5UH5 - chains B and D of the 9 polymer chains in the assembly; structure by X-ray diffraction, 3.75 A resolution.

[Chain B]
Molecule: DNA-directed RNA polymerase subunit alpha
Source organism: Mycobacterium tuberculosis (strain ATCC 25618 / H37Rv)
Notes: EC 2.7.7.6
Reference sequence: P9WGZ1 (RPOA_MYCTU); residues 1-347 here = UniProt positions 1-347
Amino-acid sequence (347 residues; row label = number of the first residue in the row):
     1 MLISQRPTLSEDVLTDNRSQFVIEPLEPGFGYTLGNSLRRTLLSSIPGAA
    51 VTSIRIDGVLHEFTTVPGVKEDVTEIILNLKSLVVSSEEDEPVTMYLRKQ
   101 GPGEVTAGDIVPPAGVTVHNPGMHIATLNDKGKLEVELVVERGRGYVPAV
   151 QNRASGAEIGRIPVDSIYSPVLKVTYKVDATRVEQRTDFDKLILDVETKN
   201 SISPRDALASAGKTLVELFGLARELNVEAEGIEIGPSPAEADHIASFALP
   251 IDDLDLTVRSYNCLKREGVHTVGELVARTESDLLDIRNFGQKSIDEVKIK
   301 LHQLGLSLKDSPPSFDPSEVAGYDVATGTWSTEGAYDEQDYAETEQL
Unresolved in the structure: 1-5, 233-347

[Chain D]
Molecule: DNA-directed RNA polymerase subunit beta'
Source organism: Mycobacterium tuberculosis (strain ATCC 25618 / H37Rv)
Notes: EC 2.7.7.6
Reference sequence: P9WGY7 (RPOC_MYCTU); residues 1-1316 here = UniProt positions 1-1316
Amino-acid sequence (1316 residues; numbered 1 to 1316; the number before each row is that of its first residue):
     1 MLDVNFFDELRIGLATAEDIRQWSYGEVKKPETINYRTLKPEKDGLFCEK
    51 IFGPTRDWECYCGKYKRVRFKGIICERCGVEVTRAKVRRERMGHIELAAP
   101 VTHIWYFKGVPSRLGYLLDLAPKDLEKIIYFAAYVITSVDEEMRHNELST
   151 LEAEMAVERKAVEDQRDGELEARAQKLEADLAELEAEGAKADARRKVRDG
   201 GEREMRQIRDRAQRELDRLEDIWSTFTKLAPKQLIVDENLYRELVDRYGE
   251 YFTGAMGAESIQKLIENFDIDAEAESLRDVIRNGKGQKKLRALKRLKVVA
   301 AFQQSGNSPMGMVLDAVPVIPPELRPMVQLDGGRFATSDLNDLYRRVINR
   351 NNRLKRLIDLGAPEIIVNNEKRMLQESVDALFDNGRRGRPVTGPGNRPLK
   401 SLSDLLKGKQGRFRQNLLGKRVDYSGRSVIVVGPQLKLHQCGLPKLMALE
   451 LFKPFVMKRLVDLNHAQNIKSAKRMVERQRPQVWDVLEEVIAEHPVLLNR
   501 APTLHRLGIQAFEPMLVEGKAIQLHPLVCEAFNADFDGDQMAVHLPLSAE
   551 AQAEARILMLSSNNILSPASGRPLAMPRLDMVTGLYYLTTEVPGDTGEYQ
   601 PASGDHPETGVYSSPAEAIMAADRGVLSVRAKIKVRLTQLRPPVEIEAEL
   651 FGHSGWQPGDAWMAETTLGRVMFNELLPLGYPFVNKQMHKKVQAAIINDL
   701 AERYPMIVVAQTVDKLKDAGFYWATRSGVTVSMADVLVPPRKKEILDHYE
   751 ERADKVEKQFQRGALNHDERNEALVEIWKEATDEVGQALREHYPDDNPII
   801 TIVDSGATGNFTQTRTLAGMKGLVTNPKGEFIPRPVKSSFREGLTVLEYF
   851 INTHGARKGLADTALRTADSGYLTRRLVDVSQDVIVREHDCQTERGIVVE
   901 LAERAPDGTLIRDPYIETSAYARTLGTDAVDEAGNVIVERGQDLGDPEID
   951 ALLAAGITQVKVRSVLTCATSTGVCATCYGRSMATGKLVDIGEAVGIVAA
  1001 QSIGEPGTQLTMRTFHQGGVGEDITGGLPRVQELFEARVPRGKAPIADVT
  1051 GRVRLEDGERFYKITIVPDDGGEEVVYDKISKRQRLRVFKHEDGSERVLS
  1101 DGDHVEVGQQLMEGSADPHEVLRVQGPREVQIHLVREVQEVYRAQGVSIH
  1151 DKHIEVIVRQMLRRVTIIDSGSTEFLPGSLIDRAEFEAENRRVVAEGGEP
  1201 AAGRPVLMGITKASLATDSWLSAASFQETTRVLTDAAINCRSDKLNGLKE
  1251 NVIIGKLIPAGTGINRYRNIAVQPTEEARAAAYTIPSYEDQYYSPDFGAA
  1301 TGAAVPLDDYGYSDYR
Unresolved in the structure: 1-2, 1012-1025, 1282-1316
UniProt features mapped onto this chain:
  - binding site (Zn(2+)): C60, C62, C75, C78, C891, C968, C975, C978
  - binding site (Mg(2+)): D535, D537, D539
Ion coordination: Zn2+ site 1: C60, C62, C75, C78; Mg2+: D535, D537, D539 (shared with 1 residue of chain I); Zn2+ site 2: C891, C968, C975, C978

[Interface between chain B and chain D]
Pairs across the interface (35; chain B residue first):
  R39(B) - I619(D)
  R39(B) - D623(D)  salt bridge
  R40(B) - D623(D)  salt bridge
  L43(B) - M620(D)
  L43(B) - D623(D)
  T74(B) - E608(D)
  E75(B) - R636(D)  hydrogen bond (backbone-side chain)
  E75(B) - M663(D)
  L78(B) - V611(D)  hydrophobic
  L78(B) - Y612(D)
  L78(B) - S613(D)
  L78(B) - M663(D)  hydrophobic
  N79(B) - R636(D)  hydrogen bond
  K81(B) - V611(D)  hydrogen bond (side chain-backbone)
  K81(B) - E617(D)  salt bridge
  G145(B) - M620(D)
  Y146(B) - Y612(D)
  Y146(B) - E617(D)  hydrogen bond
  Y146(B) - M620(D)  hydrophobic
  Y146(B) - R624(D)  hydrogen bond (backbone-side chain)
  P148(B) - R624(D)
  P148(B) - V626(D)  hydrophobic
  P163(B) - P607(D)
  D165(B) - V611(D)
  D165(B) - E617(D)
  I167(B) - E617(D)
  S169(B) - M620(D)
  V171(B) - M620(D)
  L172(B) - A616(D)
  L172(B) - M620(D)
  K173(B) - I619(D)
  R182(B) - E488(D)  salt bridge
  Q185(B) - K445(D)
  Q185(B) - E518(D)
  T187(B) - E518(D)
Also at the interface, not in a pair above, chain B (23 interface residues in all): E62, V147
Also at the interface, not in a pair above, chain D (19 interface residues in all): A602, A621

[Summary]
The interface between chain B and chain D involves 23 residues on one side and 19 on the other, with 5
hydrogen bonds and 4 salt bridges. Polar contacts include R39(B)-D623(D), R40(B)-D623(D) and K81(B)-E617(D).
Chain B is DNA-directed RNA polymerase subunit alpha and chain D is DNA-directed RNA polymerase subunit beta',
both from Mycobacterium tuberculosis (strain ATCC 25618 / H37Rv); the structure, Crystal structure of
Mycobacterium tuberculosis transcription initiation complex containing 3 nt of RNA, was determined by X-ray
diffraction (same publication as 5UH6, 5UH8, 5UH9, 5UHA, 5UHB, 5UHC and 4 further entries).
